PDB entry 8CXI | electron microscopy, 3.40 A resolution | chains h and l of the 10 polymer chains in the assembly

Chain h:
Name: A11 heavy chain
From: Homo sapiens
Chain sequence (133 residues; numbered 1 to 113 plus 21 insertion-coded residues; 1 number in that range is skipped by the numbering (no residue carries it; nothing is unmodelled there); the number before each row is that of its first residue; a row labelled like 82A-82C holds insertion residues (82A, then the next letters in order)):
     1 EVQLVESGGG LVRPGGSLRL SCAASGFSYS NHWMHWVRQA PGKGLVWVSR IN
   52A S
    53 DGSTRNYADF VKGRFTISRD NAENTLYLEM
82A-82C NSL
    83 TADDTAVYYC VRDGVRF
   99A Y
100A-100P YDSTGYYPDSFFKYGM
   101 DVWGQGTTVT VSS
Unresolved in the structure: 99A, 113
Cystine bridges: Cys22-Cys92

Chain l:
Name: A11 light chain
From: Homo sapiens
Chain sequence (111 residues; row label = number of the first residue in the row; note: 1 number in that range is skipped by the numbering (no residue carries it; nothing is unmodelled there); a row labelled like 27A-27C holds insertion residues (27A, then the next letters in order)):
     1 QSVLTQPVS
    11 VSGSPGQSIT ISCTGTS
27A-27C SNA
    28 DTYNLVSWYQ QRPGKAPKLM IYEGTKRPSG VSNRFSASKS ATAASLTISG LQPEDEADYY
    88 CCSYATSR
   95A T
    96 LVFGGGTKLT VVG
Unresolved in the structure: 1-7, 106-108
Cystine bridges: Cys23-Cys88

Interface between chain h and chain l:
Residue-residue contacts - 42 pairs, chain h then chain l:
  His35(h) - Leu96(l)
  Val37(h) - Phe98(l)  hydrophobic
  Gln39(h) - Gln38(l)  hydrogen bond
  Lys43(h) - Tyr87(l)
  Gly44(h) - Tyr87(l)
  Leu45(h) - Tyr87(l)  hydrophobic
  Leu45(h) - Phe98(l)
  Trp47(h) - Thr95A(l)
  Trp47(h) - Leu96(l)
  Trp47(h) - Phe98(l)
  Arg50(h) - Tyr91(l)
  Arg50(h) - Ser94(l)
  Arg50(h) - Arg95(l)
  Thr56(h) - Arg95(l)
  Arg57(h) - Arg95(l)  hydrogen bond (backbone-side chain)
  Asn58(h) - Arg95(l)
  Tyr100A(h) - Glu50(l)  hydrogen bond
  Ser100J(h) - Ser94(l)
  Phe100K(h) - Leu32(l)
  Phe100K(h) - Tyr91(l)  hydrophobic
  Phe100K(h) - Thr93(l)
  Phe100K(h) - Ser94(l)
  Phe100L(h) - Tyr91(l)  hydrogen bond (backbone-side chain)
  Lys100M(h) - Leu32(l)
  Lys100M(h) - Glu50(l)
  Tyr100N(h) - Leu32(l)
  Tyr100N(h) - Ser34(l)  hydrogen bond
  Tyr100N(h) - Tyr36(l)
  Tyr100N(h) - Tyr49(l)
  Tyr100N(h) - Glu50(l)
  Tyr100N(h) - Cys89(l)  hydrogen bond
  Tyr100N(h) - Ser90(l)  hydrogen bond (side chain-backbone)
  Tyr100N(h) - Leu96(l)
  Gly100O(h) - Leu46(l)
  Gly100O(h) - Tyr49(l)
  Met100P(h) - Tyr36(l)  hydrogen bond (backbone-side chain)
  Met100P(h) - Leu46(l)
  Met100P(h) - Phe98(l)  hydrophobic
  Asp101(h) - Leu46(l)  hydrogen bond (side chain-backbone)
  Asp101(h) - Pro55(l)
  Trp103(h) - Pro44(l)
  Trp103(h) - Phe98(l)  hydrophobic
Also at the interface, not in a pair above, chain h (26 interface residues in all): Val46, Tyr59, Tyr91, Val97, Gly104
Also at the interface, not in a pair above, chain l (21 interface residues in all): Ala43, Val97

Summary:
26 residues of chain h face 21 of chain l across their interface; the contacts include 9 hydrogen bonds. Polar
contacts include Gln39(h)-Gln38(l), Arg57(h)-Arg95(l) and Tyr100N(h)-Ser34(l).
Here chain h is A11 heavy chain and chain l is A11 light chain, both from Homo sapiens. Entry 8CXI (Structures
of Zika Virus in Complex with Antibodies Targeting E Dimer Epitopes and Basis for Neutralization ...) was
determined by electron microscopy.
